Entry 2WL5 (X-ray diffraction, 1.80 A resolution); this record covers chains B and C of the 4 polymer chains in the assembly.

Chain B:
Molecule: Acetyl-CoA acetyltransferase
From: Zoogloea ramigera
Notes: EC 2.3.1.9
UniProtKB: P07097 (THIL_ZOORA); the construct has insertions or renumbered stretches relative to UniProt, so the offset changes along the chain: 1-10 = UniProt 2-11; 12-392 = UniProt 12-392
Sequence (392 residues; row label = number of the first residue in the row):
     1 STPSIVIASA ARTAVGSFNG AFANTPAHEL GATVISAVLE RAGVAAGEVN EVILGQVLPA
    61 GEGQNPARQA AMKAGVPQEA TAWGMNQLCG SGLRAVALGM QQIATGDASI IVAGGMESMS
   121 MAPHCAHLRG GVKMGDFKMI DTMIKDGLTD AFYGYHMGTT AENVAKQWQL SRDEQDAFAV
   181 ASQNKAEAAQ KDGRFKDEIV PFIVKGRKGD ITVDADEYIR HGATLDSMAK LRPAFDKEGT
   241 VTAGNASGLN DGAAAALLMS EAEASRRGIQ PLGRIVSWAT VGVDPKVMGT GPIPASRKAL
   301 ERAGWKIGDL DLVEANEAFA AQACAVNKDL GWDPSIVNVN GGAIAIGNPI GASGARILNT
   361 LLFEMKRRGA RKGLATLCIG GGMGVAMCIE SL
Not modelled in the structure: 1-3
Modified residues: Cys89 (s-hydroxycysteine; CSO)
Sequence notes: engineered mutation Asn348 (His in P07097)
Small-molecule neighbours: coenzyme A (COA): Cys89, Leu148, His156, Met157, Gln183, Arg220, Ser227, Met228, Leu231, Ala234, Phe235, Thr242, Ala243, Gly244, Ala246, Ser247, Gly248, Leu249, Met288, Ala318, Phe319, Asn348
Swiss-Prot annotation at these positions:
  - active site: Cys89 (Acyl-thioester intermediate), Cys378 (Proton acceptor)

Chain C:
Molecule: Acetyl-CoA acetyltransferase
From: Zoogloea ramigera
Notes: EC 2.3.1.9
UniProtKB: P07097 (THIL_ZOORA); the construct has insertions or renumbered stretches relative to UniProt, so the offset changes along the chain: 1-10 = UniProt 2-11; 12-392 = UniProt 12-392
Sequence (392 residues; row label = number of the first residue in the row):
     1 STPSIVIASA ARTAVGSFNG AFANTPAHEL GATVISAVLE RAGVAAGEVN EVILGQVLPA
    61 GEGQNPARQA AMKAGVPQEA TAWGMNQLCG SGLRAVALGM QQIATGDASI IVAGGMESMS
   121 MAPHCAHLRG GVKMGDFKMI DTMIKDGLTD AFYGYHMGTT AENVAKQWQL SRDEQDAFAV
   181 ASQNKAEAAQ KDGRFKDEIV PFIVKGRKGD ITVDADEYIR HGATLDSMAK LRPAFDKEGT
   241 VTAGNASGLN DGAAAALLMS EAEASRRGIQ PLGRIVSWAT VGVDPKVMGT GPIPASRKAL
   301 ERAGWKIGDL DLVEANEAFA AQACAVNKDL GWDPSIVNVN GGAIAIGNPI GASGARILNT
   361 LLFEMKRRGA RKGLATLCIG GGMGVAMCIE SL
Not modelled in the structure: 1-3
Sequence notes: engineered mutation Asn348 (His in P07097)
Small-molecule neighbours:
  - D-mannose (DNO), molecule 1: Met72, Gly75, Val76, Pro77, Gln78
  - D-mannose (DNO), molecule 2: Met134, Gly135, Asp136
  - D-mannose (DNO), molecule 3: Glu301, Arg302, Ala303, Gly304
Swiss-Prot annotation at these positions:
  - active site: Cys89 (Acyl-thioester intermediate), Cys378 (Proton acceptor)

Chain B / chain C interface:
Pairs across the interface - 30 pairs, chain B then chain C:
  Phe18(B) with Lys133(C)
  His124(B) with Val132(C); Gly135(C), hydrogen bond (side chain-backbone); Phe137(C)
  Val132(B) with His124(C)
  Lys133(B) with Phe18(C); Asn19(C)
  Met134(B) with Asp141(C); Met143(C), hydrophobic; Ile144(C), hydrophobic; Leu249(C), hydrophobic
  Gly135(B) with His124(C), hydrogen bond (backbone-side chain); Asp141(C), hydrogen bond (backbone-side chain)
  Asp136(B) with Met139(C); Ile140(C); Asp141(C), hydrogen bond (side chain-backbone)
  Phe137(B) with His124(C); Lys138(C); Met139(C), hydrogen bond (backbone-backbone)
  Lys138(B) with Phe137(C); Lys138(C)
  Met139(B) with Asp136(C); Phe137(C), hydrogen bond (backbone-backbone); Met139(C), hydrophobic
  Ile140(B) with Asp136(C)
  Asp141(B) with Met134(C); Gly135(C), hydrogen bond (side chain-backbone); Asp136(C), hydrogen bond (backbone-side chain)
  Met143(B) with Met134(C), hydrophobic
  Leu249(B) with Met134(C), hydrophobic
Interface residues without a listed pair, chain B (16 interface residues in all): Asn19, Ile144

Summary:
The chain B/chain C interface involves 16 residues from each chain, with 8 hydrogen bonds. Among the polar
pairs are His124(B)-Gly135(C), Gly135(B)-His124(C) and Gly135(B)-Asp141(C). Chain B binds coenzyme A. Ligands
of chain C: 3 copies of D-mannose.
Here chain B is Acetyl-CoA acetyltransferase and chain C is Acetyl-CoA acetyltransferase, both from Zoogloea
ramigera. Entry 2WL5 (Biosynthetic thiolase from Z. ramigera. complex of the H348N mutant with coenzyme A) was
determined by X-ray diffraction (same publication as 2WKT, 2WKU, 2WKV, 2WL4 and 2WL6).
